Entry 7TNT (electron microscopy, 9.30 A resolution (very low resolution: no residue pairs are listed; an interface is given only as per-side residue counts)); this record covers chains 5E and 5F of the 36 polymer chains in the assembly.

== Chain 5E (and 5F) ==
Molecule: Tubulin beta chain
From: Toxoplasma gondii
Notes: chain 5F of this document is another copy of the same molecule, construct and numbering; everything in this record applies to it too
UniProtKB: A0A125YWG5 (A0A125YWG5_TOXGM); residues 1-426 here = UniProt positions 1-426
Amino-acid sequence (426 residues; row label = number of the first residue in the row):
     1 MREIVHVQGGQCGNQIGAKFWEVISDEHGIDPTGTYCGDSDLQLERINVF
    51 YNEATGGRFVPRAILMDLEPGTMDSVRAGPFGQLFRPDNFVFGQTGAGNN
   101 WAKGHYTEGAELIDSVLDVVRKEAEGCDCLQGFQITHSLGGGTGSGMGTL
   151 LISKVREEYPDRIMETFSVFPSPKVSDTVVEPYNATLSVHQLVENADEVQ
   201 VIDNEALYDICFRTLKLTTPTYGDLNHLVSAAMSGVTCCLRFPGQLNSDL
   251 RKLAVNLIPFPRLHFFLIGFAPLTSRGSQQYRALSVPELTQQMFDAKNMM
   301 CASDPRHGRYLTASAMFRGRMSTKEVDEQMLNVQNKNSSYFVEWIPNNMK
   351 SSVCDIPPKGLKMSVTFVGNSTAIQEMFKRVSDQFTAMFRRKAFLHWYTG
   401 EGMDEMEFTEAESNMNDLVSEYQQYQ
Disulfide bonds: C238-C354

== Interface between chain 5E and chain 5F ==
At this resolution (9 A) residue pairs are not listed: 7 residues of chain 5E and 7 of chain 5F lie at the interface.

== In short ==
Chain 5E and chain 5F each contribute 7 residues to their interface.
Both chains are Tubulin beta chain (Toxoplasma gondii). Entry 7TNT (The tubulin-based conoid from
detergent-extract Toxoplasma gondii cells) was determined by electron microscopy, deposited together with 7TNQ
and 7TNS.
